3FP7 - chains E and I of the 3 polymer chains in the assembly; structure by X-ray diffraction, 1.46 A resolution.

[Chain E]
Name: Anionic trypsin-2
From: Rattus norvegicus
Notes: EC 3.4.21.4
UniProtKB: P00763 (TRY2_RAT); the construct lacks a stretch of the UniProt sequence and is renumbered around it, so the offset changes along the chain: 16-34 = UniProt 24-42; 37-64 = UniProt 43-70; 66-125 = UniProt 71-130; 127-130 = UniProt 131-134; 6 more segments
Sequence (223 residues; numbered 16 to 245 plus 3 insertion-coded residues; 10 numbers in that range are skipped by the numbering (no residue carries them; nothing is unmodelled there); the number before each row is that of its first residue):
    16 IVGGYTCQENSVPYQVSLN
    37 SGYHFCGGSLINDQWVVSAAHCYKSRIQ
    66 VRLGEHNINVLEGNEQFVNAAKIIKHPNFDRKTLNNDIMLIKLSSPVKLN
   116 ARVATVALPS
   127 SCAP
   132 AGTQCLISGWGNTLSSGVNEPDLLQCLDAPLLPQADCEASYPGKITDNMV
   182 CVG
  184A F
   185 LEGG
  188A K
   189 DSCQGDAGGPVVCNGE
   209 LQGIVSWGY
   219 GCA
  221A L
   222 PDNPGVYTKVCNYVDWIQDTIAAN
Cystine bridges: Cys22-Cys157, Cys42-Cys58, Cys128-Cys232, Cys136-Cys201, Cys168-Cys182, Cys191-Cys220
Sequence notes: engineered mutation Ala195 (Ser200 in P00763)
Metal / ion sites: Ca2+: Glu70, Asn72, Val75, Glu77, Glu80

[Chain I]
Name: Pancreatic trypsin inhibitor
UniProtKB: P00974 (BPT1_BOVIN); residues 1-15 here correspond to UniProt positions 36-50 (UniProt number = residue number + 35)
Sequence (15 residues; each row starts with the number of its first residue):
     1 RPDFCLEPPYTGPCK

[How chain E and chain I interact]
Residue-residue contacts - 20 pairs, chain E then chain I:
  His57(E) with Cys14(I)
  Leu99(E) with Cys14(I), hydrophobic
  Asp189(E) with Lys15(I), salt bridge
  Ser190(E) with Lys15(I), hydrogen bond
  Cys191(E) with Lys15(I)
  Gln192(E) with Thr11(I); Gly12(I), hydrogen bond (side chain-backbone); Cys14(I), hydrogen bond (side chain-backbone); Lys15(I)
  Gly193(E) with Lys15(I), hydrogen bond (backbone-backbone)
  Asp194(E) with Lys15(I), hydrogen bond (backbone-backbone)
  Ala195(E) with Lys15(I), hydrogen bond (backbone-backbone)
  Val213(E) with Lys15(I)
  Ser214(E) with Cys14(I); Lys15(I), hydrogen bond (backbone-backbone)
  Trp215(E) with Pro13(I); Lys15(I)
  Gly216(E) with Pro13(I), hydrogen bond (backbone-backbone); Lys15(I)
  Gly226(E) with Lys15(I)
Other interface residues (no listed pair), chain E (17 interface residues in all): Tyr217, Gly219, Cys220

[Overview]
17 residues of chain E face 5 of chain I across their interface; the contacts include 8 hydrogen bonds and 1
salt bridge. Among the polar pairs are Asp189(E)-Lys15(I), Ser190(E)-Lys15(I) and Gln192(E)-Gly12(I). The Ca2+
site is built by Glu70(E), Asn72(E), Val75(E), Glu77(E) and Glu80(E).
Here chain E is Anionic trypsin-2 (Rattus norvegicus) and chain I is Pancreatic trypsin inhibitor. Entry 3FP7
(Anionic trypsin variant S195A in complex with bovine pancreatic trypsin inhibitor (BPTI) cleaved at the
scissile ...) was determined by X-ray diffraction, deposited together with 3FP6 and 3FP8.
